Entry 4HT8 (X-ray diffraction, 1.90 A resolution); this record covers chains D and K of the 8 polymer chains in the assembly.

# Chain D
Protein: Protein hfq
From: Escherichia coli
Notes: fragment: Sm fold
UniProt: C6ECV6 (C6ECV6_ECOBD); residues 1-65 here = UniProt positions 1-65
Chain sequence (65 residues; row label = number of the first residue in the row):
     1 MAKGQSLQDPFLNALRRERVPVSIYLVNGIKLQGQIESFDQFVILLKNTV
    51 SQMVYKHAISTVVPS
Unresolved in the structure: 1-4
Reported in the primary citation:
  - binding site for the 7-nt RNA strand: Tyr-25, Leu-26, Ile-30, Lys-31, Leu-32, Gln-33, Gln-52, Thr-61
  - mutagenesis - Y25A: decreased binding to A7
  - mutagenesis - Y25A: decreased binding to rpoS-AC
  - mutagenesis - F42S: unchanged binding to A7
  - mutagenesis - F42S: unchanged binding to rpoS-AC
  - mutagenesis - F42S: decreased binding to DsrAII
  - mutagenesis - Y25A: unchanged binding to DsrAII
  - mutagenesis - R16A/R17A, R19A, Y25A, F42S: abolished binding to ternary complex
  - mutagenesis - Y25A, F42S: decreased expression

# Chain K
Molecule: 7-nt RNA strand
Sequence (7 nucleotides; numbered 1 to 7; the number before each row is that of its first residue):
     1 AAAAAAA

# Chain D / chain K interface
Contacting residue pairs (19; chain D residue first):
  Tyr-25(D) with A1(K), stacking on the base
  Leu-26(D) with A1(K), base contact; A4(K), base contact
  Asn-28(D) with A2(K), phosphate contact
  Gly-29(D) with A1(K), hydrogen bond to the sugar; A2(K), sugar contact; A3(K), phosphate contact
  Ile-30(D) with A2(K), sugar contact; A3(K), phosphate contact; A4(K), sugar contact
  Lys-31(D) with A3(K), hydrogen bond to the phosphate
  Leu-32(D) with A3(K), sugar contact; A4(K), base contact
  Gln-33(D) with A3(K), hydrogen bond to the base
  Asn-48(D) with A3(K), base contact
  Gln-52(D) with A3(K), hydrogen bond to the base; A4(K), hydrogen bond to the base
  Ser-60(D) with A1(K), hydrogen bond to the base
  Thr-61(D) with A1(K), hydrogen bond to the base
Interface residues without a listed pair, chain D (13 interface residues in all): Leu-46

# In short
13 residues of chain D face 4 of chain K across their interface; the contacts include 7 hydrogen bonds and 1
aromatic stacking contact. Polar pairs include Gln-33(D)/A3(K), Gln-52(D)/A3(K) and Gln-52(D)/A4(K). From the
paper: a binding site for the 7-nt RNA strand at Tyr-25(D), Leu-26(D) and Ile-30(D) among others; R16A/R17A,
R19A and Y25A of chain D, among others, abolish binding to ternary complex.
Chain D is Protein hfq (Escherichia coli) and chain K is a 7-nt RNA strand; the structure, Crystal structure
of E coli Hfq bound to poly(A) A7, was determined by X-ray diffraction, deposited together with 4HT9.
